PDB entry 5PA9 | X-ray diffraction, 1.55 A resolution | chains A and C

[Chain A]
Protein: Coagulation factor VII light chain
Organism: Homo sapiens
Notes: EC 3.4.21.21
UniProtKB: P08709 (FA7_HUMAN); numbering as in UniProt (aligned over 149-212)
Amino-acid sequence (64 residues; numbered 149 to 212; the number before each row is that of its first residue):
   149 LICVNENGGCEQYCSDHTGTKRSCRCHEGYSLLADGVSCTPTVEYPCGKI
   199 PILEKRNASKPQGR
Disordered / not traced: 207-212
Swiss-Prot annotation at these positions:
  - site: Arg-212 (Cleavage)
  - glycosylation: Asn-205 (N-linked (GlcNAc...) asparagine)
  - natural variant: Cys-151 (C151S: In FA7D), Glu-154 (E154K: In FA7D), Gly-156 (G156S: In FA7D), Gly-157 (G157C: In FA7D; G157S: In FA7D; G157V: In FA7D), Gln-160 (Q160R: In FA7D), Ser-171 (S171F: In FA7D), Gly-177 (G177R: In FA7D), Leu-181 (L181P: In FA7D), Asp-183 (D183N: In FA7D), Ser-186 (S186F: In FA7D), Pro-189 (P189S: In FA7D), Pro-194 (P194L: In FA7D; P194T: In FA7D), 4 further natural variant entries in UniProt
Disulfides: Cys-151/Cys-162, Cys-158/Cys-172, Cys-174/Cys-187

[Chain C]
Protein: Coagulation factor VII heavy chain
Organism: Homo sapiens
Notes: EC 3.4.21.21
UniProtKB: P08709 (FA7_HUMAN); numbering as in UniProt (aligned over 213-466)
Amino-acid sequence (254 residues; each row starts with the number of its first residue):
   213 IVGGKVCPKGECPWQVLLLVNGAQLCGGTLINTIWVVSAAHCFDKIKNWR
   263 NLIAVLGEHDLSEHDGDEQSRRVAQVIIPSTYVPGTTNHDIALLRLHQPV
   313 VLTDHVVPLCLPERTFSERTLAFVRFSLVSGWGQLLDRGATALELMVLNV
   363 PRLMTQDCLQQSRKVGDSPNITEYMFCAGYSDGSKDSCKGDSGGPHATHY
   413 RGTWYLTGIVSWGQGCATVGHFGVYTRVSQYIEWLQKLMRSEPRPGVLLR
   463 APFP
Disordered / not traced: 376-379
Swiss-Prot annotation at these positions:
  - active site (Charge relay system): His-253, Asp-302, Ser-404
  - binding site (substrate): Asp-398
  - glycosylation: Asn-382 (N-linked (GlcNAc...) asparagine)
  - natural variant: Ile-213 (I213N: In FA7D), Gly-216 (G216D: In FA7D), Cys-238 (C238F: In FA7D; C238Y: In FA7D), Gly-240 (G240R: In FA7D), Thr-241 (T241N: In FA7D), Ser-250 (S250F: In FA7D), Ala-251 (A251P: In FA7D; A251T: In FA7D), Ala-252 (A252V: In FA7D), Cys-254 (C254R: In FA7D; C254Y: In FA7D), Leu-264 (L264P: In FA7D), Ala-266 (A266T: In FA7D), Asp-272 (D272N: In FA7D), 50 further natural variant entries in UniProt
Disulfides: Cys-219/Cys-224, Cys-238/Cys-254, Cys-370/Cys-389, Cys-400/Cys-428

[How chain A and chain C interact]
Disulfides between the chains: Cys-195(A)/Cys-322(C)
Pairs across the interface (48):
  Cys-151(A) with Arg-331(C)
  Val-152(A) with Arg-331(C)
  Glu-154(A) with Arg-413(C), hydrogen bond (backbone-side chain)
  Asn-155(A) with Phe-328(C); Thr-332(C), hydrogen bond; Tyr-412(C); Arg-413(C)
  Gly-157(A) with Arg-413(C), hydrogen bond (backbone-side chain)
  Cys-158(A) with Arg-413(C), hydrogen bond (backbone-side chain)
  Glu-159(A) with Tyr-412(C); Arg-413(C)
  Gln-160(A) with Phe-328(C); Tyr-417(C)
  Tyr-161(A) with Leu-323(C); Pro-324(C); Glu-325(C); Phe-328(C), hydrophobic; Tyr-417(C)
  Arg-173(A) with Glu-325(C), salt bridge
  His-175(A) with Leu-323(C)
  Tyr-178(A) with Thr-415(C)
  Tyr-193(A) with Leu-314(C); Thr-315(C); Asp-316(C), hydrogen bond
  Pro-194(A) with Val-319(C)
  Cys-195(A) with Pro-320(C); Leu-321(C); Cys-322(C), disulfide; Thr-415(C)
  Gly-196(A) with Trp-226(C); Pro-320(C), hydrogen bond (backbone-backbone); Cys-322(C); Thr-415(C); Trp-416(C), hydrogen bond (backbone-backbone)
  Lys-197(A) with Trp-226(C); Val-319(C); Gly-414(C), hydrogen bond (side chain-backbone); Thr-415(C), hydrogen bond
  Ile-198(A) with Gly-222(C); Glu-223(C); Trp-226(C), hydrophobic; Trp-416(C)
  Pro-199(A) with Asp-316(C); Val-319(C), hydrophobic
  Ile-200(A) with Lys-221(C); Glu-223(C)
  Leu-201(A) with Glu-223(C)
  Lys-203(A) with Asp-316(C), salt bridge
Other interface residues (no listed pair), chain A (27 interface residues in all): Cys-162, Asp-164, Glu-176, Ser-186, Arg-204
Other interface residues (no listed pair), chain C (26 interface residues in all): Pro-225, Asn-244, Thr-327

[In short]
Chain A and chain C form an interface of 27 and 26 residues respectively; the contacts include 1 disulfide
bond, 9 hydrogen bonds and 2 salt bridges. Polar pairs include Arg-173(A)/Glu-325(C), Lys-203(A)/Asp-316(C)
and Glu-154(A)/Arg-413(C).
Here chain A is Coagulation factor VII light chain and chain C is Coagulation factor VII heavy chain, both
from Homo sapiens. Entry 5PA9 (Crystal Structure of Factor VIIa in complex with
phenylmethanamine;hydrochloride) was determined by X-ray diffraction.
